PDB entry 6ZZY | electron microscopy, 3.16 A resolution | chains C and D of the 23 polymer chains in the assembly

== Chain C ==
Name: Photosystem I iron-sulfur center
Organism: Chlorella ohadii
Notes: EC 1.97.1.12
Reference sequence: W8SKM2 (W8SKM2_CHLSO); residues 2-81 here = UniProt positions 2-81
Chain sequence (80 residues; row label = number of the first residue in the row):
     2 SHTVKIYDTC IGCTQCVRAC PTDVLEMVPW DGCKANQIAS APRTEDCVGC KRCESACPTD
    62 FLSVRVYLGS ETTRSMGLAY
Metal / ion sites: 4Fe-4S cluster Fe site 1: Cys11, Cys14, Cys17, Cys58; 4Fe-4S cluster Fe site 2: Cys21, Cys48, Cys51, Cys54
Small-molecule neighbours:
  - 4Fe-4S cluster (SF4), molecule 1: Val5, Ala20, Cys21, Pro22, Thr23, Val25, Leu26, Cys48, Val49, Gly50, Cys51, Lys52, Arg53, Cys54, Val67
  - 4Fe-4S cluster (SF4), molecule 2: Cys11, Ile12, Gly13, Cys14, Thr15, Gln16, Cys17, Met28, Ala40, Ala57, Cys58, Pro59, Thr60, Ser64, Val65

== Chain D ==
Name: Photosystem I reaction center subunit chloroplastic
Organism: Chlorella ohadii
Reference sequence: A0A2P6TKF8 (A0A2P6TKF8_CHLSO); residues 188-330 here = UniProt positions 188-330
Chain sequence (143 residues; row label = number of the first residue in the row):
   188 AFTPPTLQSD TPSPIFGGST GGLLSQAQVE EFHVITWESK KEQIFEMPTG GAAIMRQGPN
   248 LLKLARKEQC LALLTQLRTK FKIDGYIYRV FPNGEVQYLH PKDGVYPEKV NAGRSGDNTN
   308 MRRIGQNKEP VQIKFSGKIP AEF
Differences from the reference sequence: variant Ala188 (Val in A0A2P6TKF8), Ile320 (Val in A0A2P6TKF8)

== How chain C and chain D interact ==
Residue-residue contacts - 75 pairs, chain C then chain D:
  Thr4(C) with Ile326(D); Glu329(D), hydrogen bond
  Val5(C) with Asn305(D)
  Lys6(C) with Asn305(D), hydrogen bond; Asn307(D); Ala328(D)
  Ile7(C) with Asn305(D), hydrogen bond (backbone-backbone); Thr306(D); Asn307(D), hydrogen bond (backbone-backbone)
  Tyr8(C) with Asn307(D); Arg309(D); Arg310(D); Ile311(D), hydrophobic; Asn314(D); Ala328(D)
  Asp9(C) with Asn307(D); Met308(D); Arg309(D), hydrogen bond (side chain-backbone); Arg310(D)
  Thr10(C) with Arg310(D)
  Thr15(C) with Glu295(D)
  Val18(C) with Pro294(D); Glu295(D)
  Arg19(C) with Glu295(D)
  Pro22(C) with Glu255(D); Leu258(D)
  Thr23(C) with Lys254(D), hydrogen bond (backbone-side chain); Glu255(D); Leu258(D)
  Asp24(C) with Lys254(D), hydrogen bond (backbone-side chain); Leu258(D); His287(D), salt bridge; Pro294(D)
  Leu26(C) with Pro294(D)
  Glu27(C) with Pro294(D); Arg301(D), salt bridge; Ser302(D)
  Met28(C) with Pro294(D), hydrogen bond (backbone-backbone); Glu295(D); Val297(D), hydrophobic; Arg301(D), hydrogen bond (backbone-side chain)
  Val29(C) with Arg301(D); Ser302(D); Gly303(D)
  Pro30(C) with Ala299(D), hydrophobic
  Gln38(C) with Val297(D)
  Ile39(C) with Thr306(D)
  Ala40(C) with Thr306(D), hydrogen bond (backbone-side chain)
  Ser41(C) with Ser302(D), hydrogen bond (side chain-backbone); Gly303(D); Asp304(D); Thr306(D)
  Ala42(C) with Asp304(D), hydrogen bond (backbone-backbone); Asn305(D), hydrogen bond (backbone-side chain)
  Pro43(C) with Asp304(D)
  Thr45(C) with Asn305(D)
  Asp47(C) with Lys254(D), salt bridge; Arg276(D), salt bridge
  Val49(C) with Arg253(D); Glu255(D)
  Leu63(C) with Ile311(D)
  Tyr68(C) with Asn314(D); Ile326(D), hydrophobic; Ala328(D)
  Thr74(C) with Gln213(D), hydrogen bond
  Arg75(C) with Arg276(D)
  Gly78(C) with Arg253(D), hydrogen bond (backbone-side chain)
  Leu79(C) with Gln213(D), hydrogen bond (backbone-side chain); Arg253(D)
  Ala80(C) with Leu211(D); Gln213(D); Ala252(D), hydrophobic; Arg253(D)
  Tyr81(C) with Leu211(D), hydrophobic; Gln213(D)
Also at the interface, not in a pair above, chain C (39 interface residues in all): Trp31, Arg44, Phe62, Arg66
Also at the interface, not in a pair above, chain D (29 interface residues in all): Leu286

== In short ==
Chain C and chain D form an interface of 39 and 29 residues respectively, with 16 hydrogen bonds and 4 salt
bridges. Polar pairs include Asp24(C)-His287(D), Glu27(C)-Arg301(D) and Asp47(C)-Lys254(D). Bound to chain C:
4Fe-4S cluster.
Here chain C is Photosystem I iron-sulfur center and chain D is Photosystem I reaction center subunit
chloroplastic, both from Chlorella ohadii. Entry 6ZZY (Structure of high-light grown Chlorella ohadii
photosystem I) was determined by electron microscopy, deposited together with 6ZZX and 7A4P.
